2I6P - chain A; structure by X-ray diffraction, 2.50 A resolution.

[Chain A]
Molecule: Sulfolobus solfataricus protein tyrosine phosphatase
Organism: Sulfolobus solfataricus
Notes: EC 3.1.3.48
UniProtKB: Q97VZ7 (Q97VZ7_SULSO); numbering as in UniProt (aligned over 1-161)
Amino-acid sequence (161 residues; numbered 1 to 161; the number before each row is that of its first residue):
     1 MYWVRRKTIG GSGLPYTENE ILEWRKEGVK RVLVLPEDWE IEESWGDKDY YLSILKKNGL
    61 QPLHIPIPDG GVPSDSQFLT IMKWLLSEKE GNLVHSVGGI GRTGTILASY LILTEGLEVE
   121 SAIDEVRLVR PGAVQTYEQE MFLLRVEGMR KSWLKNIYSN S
Not modelled in the structure: 160-161
Sequence notes: engineered mutation Ser-96 (Cys in Q97VZ7)
Small-molecule neighbours: 4-nitrophenyl phosphate (4NP): Glu-40, Asp-69, Ser-96, Val-97, Gly-98, Gly-99, Ile-100, Gly-101, Arg-102, Thr-103, Gln-135

[Summary]
Ligands of chain A: 4-nitrophenyl phosphate.
Chain A is Sulfolobus solfataricus protein tyrosine phosphatase (Sulfolobus solfataricus); the structure,
Crystal structure of the complex of the archaeal sulfolobus PTP-fold phosphatase with pNPP, was determined by
X-ray diffraction, deposited together with 2DXP, 2I6I, 2I6J, 2I6M and 2I6O.
